PDB entry 6HBL | electron microscopy, 3.70 A resolution | chains A and M of the 45 polymer chains in the assembly

Chain A (and M):
Name: Echovirus 18 capsid protein 1
Organism: Echovirus E18
Notes: chain M of this document is another copy of the same molecule, construct and numbering; everything in this record applies to it too
Reference sequence: Q8V635 (Q8V635_9ENTO); residues 1001-1287 here correspond to UniProt positions 569-855 (UniProt number = residue number - 432)
Amino-acid sequence (287 residues; row label = number of the first residue in the row):
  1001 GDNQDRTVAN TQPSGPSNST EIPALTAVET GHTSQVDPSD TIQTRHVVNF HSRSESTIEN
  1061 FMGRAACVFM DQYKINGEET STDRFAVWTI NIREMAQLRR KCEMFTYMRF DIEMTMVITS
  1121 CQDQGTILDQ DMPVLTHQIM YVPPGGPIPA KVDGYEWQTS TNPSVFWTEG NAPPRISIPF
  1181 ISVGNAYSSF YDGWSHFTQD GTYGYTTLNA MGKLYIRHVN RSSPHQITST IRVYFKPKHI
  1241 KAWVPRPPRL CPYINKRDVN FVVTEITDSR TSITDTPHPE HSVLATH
Disordered / not traced: 1001-1042, 1123-1131, 1276-1287

Chain A / chain M interface:
Contacting residue pairs - 19 pairs, chain A then chain M:
  Thr1044(A) - Ser1195(M)
  His1046(A) - Thr1207(M)
  His1046(A) - Leu1208(M)
  Val1048(A) - Val1183(M)  hydrophobic
  Ala1065(A) - Ser1160(M)
  Ala1066(A) - Ser1160(M)
  Met1070(A) - Gln1158(M)
  Met1095(A) - Tyr1155(M)  hydrogen bond
  Gln1097(A) - Tyr1155(M)
  Thr1119(A) - Val1219(M)
  Thr1119(A) - Asn1220(M)
  Ser1120(A) - Pro1133(M)
  Ser1120(A) - Asn1220(M)
  Cys1121(A) - Ser1222(M)
  Gly1170(A) - Thr1168(M)
  Gly1170(A) - Asn1171(M)
  Asn1171(A) - Thr1168(M)
  Arg1232(A) - Val1219(M)  hydrogen bond (side chain-backbone)
  Tyr1234(A) - Phe1166(M)
Other interface residues (no listed pair), chain A (22 interface residues in all): Gln1043, Arg1064, Cys1067, Lys1101, Val1117, Gln1122, Glu1169
Other interface residues (no listed pair), chain M (18 interface residues in all): Val1134, Thr1206, Ser1223, Pro1224

Overview:
22 residues of chain A face 18 of chain M across their interface; the contacts include 2 hydrogen bonds. Among
the polar pairs are Met1095(A)-Tyr1155(M) and Arg1232(A)-Val1219(M).
Chain A and chain M are both Echovirus 18 capsid protein 1 (Echovirus E18); the structure, Echovirus 18 Open
particle without three pentamers, was determined by electron microscopy (same publication as 6HBG, 6HBH, 6HBJ,
6HBK and 6HHT).
